2ZXU - chains A and C; structure by X-ray diffraction, 2.75 A resolution.

== Chain A ==
Protein: tRNA delta(2)-isopentenylpyrophosphate transferase
Source organism: Escherichia coli
Notes: EC 2.5.1.8
Reference sequence: P16384 (MIAA_ECOLI); residues 1-316 here = UniProt positions 1-316
Amino-acid sequence (316 residues; row label = number of the first residue in the row):
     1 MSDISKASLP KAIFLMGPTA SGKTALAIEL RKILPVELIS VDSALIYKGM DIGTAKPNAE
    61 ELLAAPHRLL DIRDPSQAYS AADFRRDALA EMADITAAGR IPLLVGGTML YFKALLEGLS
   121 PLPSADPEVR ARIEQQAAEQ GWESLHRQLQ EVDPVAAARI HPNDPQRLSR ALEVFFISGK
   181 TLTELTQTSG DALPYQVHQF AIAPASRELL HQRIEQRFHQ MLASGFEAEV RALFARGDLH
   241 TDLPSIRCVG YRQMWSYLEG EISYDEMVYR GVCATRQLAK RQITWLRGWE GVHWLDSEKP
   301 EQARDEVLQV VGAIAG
Not modelled in the structure: 1-8, 315-316
Bound ions: Mg2+: Thr24 (together with dimethylallyl S-thiolodiphosphate)
Ligand contacts: dimethylallyl S-thiolodiphosphate (DST): Pro18, Thr19, Ala20, Ser21, Gly22, Lys23, Thr24, Gly53, Thr54, Ala55, Arg217, Met221, Val249, Thr275, Leu278
Swiss-Prot annotation at these positions:
  - region: Asp42 to Leu45 (Interaction with substrate tRNA), Ser120 to Ser124 (Interaction with substrate tRNA), Gln166 to Arg170 (Interaction with substrate tRNA), Ser206 to Glu229 (Interaction with isopentenylpyrophosphate transferase), Arg247 to Arg252 (Interaction with substrate tRNA), Lys280 to Arg287 (Interaction with substrate tRNA)
  - binding site (ATP): Gly17 to Thr24
  - binding site (substrate): Thr19 to Thr24
  - site: Thr108 (Interaction with substrate tRNA), Arg130 (Interaction with substrate tRNA), Lys280 (Required for specificity towards tRNA substrates containing a purine at position 29)

== Chain C ==
Molecule: tRNA(Phe)
Sequence (76 nucleotides; row label = number of the first residue in the row):
     1 GCCCGGAUAG CUCAGUCGGU AGAGCAGGGG AUUGAAAAUC CCCGUGUCCU UGGUUCGAUU
    61 CCGAGUCCGG GCACCA
Not modelled in the structure: 75-76
Bound ions: Mg2+ site 1: A7, U8; Mg2+ site 2 near U12 (its only coordinating residue here); Mg2+ site 3: C17, G19; Mg2+ site 4: G22, G46; Mg2+ site 5 near U59 (its only coordinating residue here); Mg2+ site 6 near U60 (its only coordinating residue here)

== Interface between chain A and chain C ==
Pairs across the interface (79):
  Asp42(A) - A37(C)  hydrogen bond to the base
  Ser43(A) - A36(C)  sugar contact
  Ser43(A) - A37(C)  hydrogen bond to the phosphate
  Ala44(A) - A37(C)  base contact
  Gly53(A) - A37(C)  base contact
  Thr54(A) - A37(C)  hydrogen bond to the base
  Tyr79(A) - A35(C)  sugar contact
  Tyr79(A) - A36(C)  phosphate contact
  Ser80(A) - G34(C)  phosphate contact
  Ala82(A) - G34(C)  base contact
  Gly107(A) - A37(C)  phosphate contact
  Thr108(A) - A37(C)  hydrogen bond to the phosphate
  Leu110(A) - U32(C)  sugar contact
  Leu110(A) - A36(C)  base contact
  Tyr111(A) - A36(C)  hydrogen bond to the phosphate
  Leu119(A) - U33(C)  sugar contact
  Leu119(A) - G34(C)  base contact
  Ser120(A) - U33(C)  hydrogen bond to the base
  Ser120(A) - G34(C)  hydrogen bond to the base
  Pro121(A) - G34(C)  base contact
  Leu122(A) - G34(C)  hydrogen bond to the base
  Ser124(A) - G34(C)  base contact
  Ala125(A) - G34(C)  hydrogen bond to the sugar
  Ala125(A) - A35(C)  phosphate contact
  Arg130(A) - A35(C)  salt bridge to the phosphate
  His161(A) - C40(C)  sugar contact
  His161(A) - C41(C)  sugar contact
  Asn163(A) - C40(C)  sugar contact
  Asn163(A) - C41(C)  phosphate contact
  Asp164(A) - U39(C)  hydrogen bond to the sugar
  Asp164(A) - C40(C)  sugar contact
  Pro165(A) - U39(C)  sugar contact
  Pro165(A) - C40(C)  sugar contact
  Gln166(A) - A35(C)  base contact
  Gln166(A) - A36(C)  base contact
  Gln166(A) - A38(C)  hydrogen bond to the sugar
  Gln166(A) - U39(C)  sugar contact
  Arg167(A) - A31(C)  base contact
  Arg167(A) - U32(C)  hydrogen bond to the phosphate
  Arg167(A) - U33(C)  salt bridge to the phosphate
  Arg167(A) - A36(C)  hydrogen bond to the base
  Arg167(A) - A38(C)  hydrogen bond to the base
  Arg167(A) - U39(C)  hydrogen bond to the base
  Arg170(A) - G34(C)  salt bridge to the phosphate
  Thr186(A) - U33(C)  base contact
  Arg207(A) - G28(C)  salt bridge to the phosphate
  Arg207(A) - G29(C)  salt bridge to the phosphate
  His211(A) - G27(C)  phosphate contact
  His211(A) - G28(C)  salt bridge to the phosphate
  Asp242(A) - A35(C)  base contact
  Pro244(A) - A35(C)  sugar contact
  Pro244(A) - A36(C)  phosphate contact
  Arg247(A) - A35(C)  base contact
  Arg247(A) - A37(C)  hydrogen bond to the sugar
  Arg247(A) - A38(C)  hydrogen bond to the sugar
  Arg247(A) - U39(C)  salt bridge to the phosphate
  Cys248(A) - A37(C)  sugar contact
  Val249(A) - A37(C)  hydrogen bond to the sugar
  Val249(A) - A38(C)  phosphate contact
  Tyr269(A) - A26(C)  hydrogen bond to the sugar
  Cys273(A) - A26(C)  hydrogen bond to the phosphate
  Cys273(A) - G27(C)  phosphate contact
  Arg276(A) - A26(C)  hydrogen bond to the phosphate
  Arg276(A) - G27(C)  salt bridge to the phosphate
  Gln277(A) - A26(C)  hydrogen bond to the phosphate
  Gln277(A) - G27(C)  hydrogen bond to the phosphate
  Leu278(A) - A37(C)  sugar contact
  Lys280(A) - G28(C)  phosphate contact
  Lys280(A) - G29(C)  hydrogen bond to the base
  Arg281(A) - A31(C)  base contact
  Arg281(A) - A38(C)  salt bridge to the phosphate
  Arg281(A) - U39(C)  hydrogen bond to the base
  Arg281(A) - C40(C)  base contact
  Thr284(A) - G30(C)  hydrogen bond to the phosphate
  Thr284(A) - A31(C)  phosphate contact
  Thr284(A) - U32(C)  base contact
  Trp285(A) - U32(C)  stacking on the base
  Arg287(A) - G29(C)  salt bridge to the phosphate
  Arg287(A) - G30(C)  salt bridge to the phosphate
Interface residues without a listed pair, chain A (47 interface residues in all): Leu45, Met109, Arg159
Interface residues without a listed pair, chain C (17 interface residues in all): C25

== Overview ==
Chain A and chain C form an interface of 47 and 17 residues respectively, with 26 hydrogen bonds, 11 salt
bridges and 1 aromatic stacking contact. Polar contacts include Asp42(A)-A37(C), Thr54(A)-A37(C) and
Ser120(A)-U33(C). Chain A binds dimethylallyl S-thiolodiphosphate.
Here chain A is tRNA delta(2)-isopentenylpyrophosphate transferase (Escherichia coli) and chain C is
tRNA(Phe). Entry 2ZXU (Crystal structure of tRNA modification enzyme MiaA in the complex with tRNA(Phe) and
DMASPP) was determined by X-ray diffraction together with 2ZM5 from the same study.
